PDB entry 2DD5 | X-ray diffraction, 2.00 A resolution | chains I and L of the 12 polymer chains in the assembly

Chain I (and L):
Molecule: Thiocyanate hydrolase gamma subunit
Source organism: Thiobacillus thioparus
Notes: EC 3.5.5.8; chain L of this document is another copy of the same molecule, construct and numbering; everything in this record applies to it too
UniProt: O66188 (SCNC_THITI); residues 2-243 here correspond to UniProt positions 1-242 (UniProt number = residue number - 1)
Chain sequence (243 residues; row label = number of the first residue in the row):
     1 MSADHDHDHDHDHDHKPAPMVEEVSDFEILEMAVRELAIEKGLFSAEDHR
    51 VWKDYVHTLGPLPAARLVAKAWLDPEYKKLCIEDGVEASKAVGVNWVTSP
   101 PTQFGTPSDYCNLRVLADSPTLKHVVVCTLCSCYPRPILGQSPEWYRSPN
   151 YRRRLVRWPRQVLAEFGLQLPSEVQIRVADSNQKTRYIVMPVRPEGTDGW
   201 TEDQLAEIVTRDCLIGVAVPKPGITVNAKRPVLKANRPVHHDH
Disordered / not traced: 1-22, 240-243 (chain L: 1-23, 240-243)
Differences from the reference sequence: initiating methionine (1); modified residue (131, 133)
Modified positions: Cys131 (3-sulfinoalanine; CSD); Cys133 (s-hydroxycysteine; CSO)
Metal / ion sites: Co3+: Cys128, Cys131, Ser132, Cys133

Chain I / chain L interface:
Contacting residue pairs (10):
  Gln161(I) with Gln161(L); Ala164(L); Glu165(L)
  Glu165(I) with Gln161(L)
  Gln169(I) with Gln169(L); Leu170(L); Ser172(L)
  Leu170(I) with Gln169(L), hydrogen bond (backbone-side chain)
  Pro171(I) with Gln169(L)
  Ser172(I) with Gln169(L)
Other interface residues (no listed pair), chain I (8 interface residues in all): Arg160, Ala164
Other interface residues (no listed pair), chain L (8 interface residues in all): Arg160, Pro171

Overview:
Chain I and chain L each contribute 8 residues to their interface, with 1 hydrogen bond. The hydrogen-bonded
pair is Leu170(I)-Gln169(L). Cys128(I), Cys131(I), Ser132(I) and Cys133(I) coordinate Co3+.
Both chains are Thiocyanate hydrolase gamma subunit (Thiobacillus thioparus). Entry 2DD5 (Thiocyanate
hydrolase (SCNase) from Thiobacillus thioparus native holo-enzyme) was determined by X-ray diffraction (same
publication as 2DD4).
